6VUC - chain A; structure by X-ray diffraction, 1.55 A resolution.

== Chain A ==
Name: Bromodomain-containing protein 4
From: Homo sapiens
Notes: fragment: bromodomain 1
Reference sequence: O60885 (BRD4_HUMAN); residues 44-168 here = UniProt positions 44-168
Chain sequence (126 residues; numbered 43 to 168; the number before each row is that of its first residue):
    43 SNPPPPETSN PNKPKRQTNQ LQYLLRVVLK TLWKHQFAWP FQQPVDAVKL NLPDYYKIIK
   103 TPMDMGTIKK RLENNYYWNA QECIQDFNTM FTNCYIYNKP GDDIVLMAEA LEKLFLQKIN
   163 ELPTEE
Differences from the reference sequence: expression tag (43)
UniProt features mapped onto this chain:
  - site: Asn-140 (Acetylated histone binding)
  - cross-link: Lys-99 (Glycyl lysine isopeptide (Lys-Gly) (interchain with G-Cter in SUMO2))
  - natural variant: Asp-145 (D145G: Found in a patient with a neurodevelopmental syndrome; uncertain significance)
  - mutagenesis: Asn-140 (N140A: Abolishes binding to acetylated histones)

== Overview ==
Curated annotation (UniProt) lists one mutagenesis site.
Chain A is Bromodomain-containing protein 4 (Homo sapiens); the structure, Crystal structure of BRD4
bromodomain 1 with N-methylpyrrolidin-2-one (NMP) derivative 7b
(1-methyl-4-(4-(piperidin-1-ylsulfonyl)phenyl)pyrrolidin-2-one), was determined by X-ray diffraction,
deposited together with 6VUB, 6VUF and 6VUJ.
